Entry 3CTO (X-ray diffraction, 2.50 A resolution); this record covers chains B and D of the 4 polymer chains in the assembly.

Chain B (and D):
Protein: Uncharacterized protein Rv3357/MT3465
Organism: Mycobacterium tuberculosis
Notes: chain D of this document is another copy of the same molecule, construct and numbering; everything in this record applies to it too
UniProtKB: P65067 (Y3357_MYCTU); residues 0-90 here correspond to UniProt positions 1-91 (UniProt number = residue number + 1)
Chain sequence (91 residues; row label = number of the first residue in the row; numbering starts at 0):
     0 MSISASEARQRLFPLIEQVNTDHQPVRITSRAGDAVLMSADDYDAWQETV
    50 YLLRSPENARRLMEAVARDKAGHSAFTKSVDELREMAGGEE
Not modelled in the structure: 0, 84-90 (chain D: 0, 66-90)

Interface between chain B and chain D:
Residue-residue contacts (38; chain B residue first):
  D21(B) - E56(D)
  H22(B) - E56(D)
  H22(B) - R59(D)  hydrogen bond
  Q23(B) - E56(D)  hydrogen bond
  P24(B) - P55(D)  hydrophobic
  M37(B) - P55(D)  hydrophobic
  D40(B) - R59(D)
  D40(B) - M62(D)
  D40(B) - E63(D)
  D41(B) - P55(D)
  D41(B) - R59(D)
  A44(B) - A58(D)
  A44(B) - R59(D)
  A44(B) - M62(D)  hydrophobic
  W45(B) - L52(D)  hydrogen bond (side chain-backbone)
  W45(B) - R53(D)
  W45(B) - S54(D)
  W45(B) - P55(D)
  W45(B) - A58(D)
  T48(B) - L52(D)
  V49(B) - L52(D)  hydrophobic
  L52(B) - T48(D)
  L52(B) - L52(D)  hydrophobic
  P55(B) - W45(D)  hydrophobic
  E56(B) - H22(D)
  E56(B) - Q23(D)
  A58(B) - A44(D)
  A58(B) - W45(D)  hydrophobic
  A58(B) - T48(D)
  R59(B) - H22(D)
  R59(B) - D41(D)
  R59(B) - A44(D)
  L61(B) - L61(D)  hydrophobic
  M62(B) - T48(D)
  V65(B) - L61(D)
  V65(B) - A64(D)  hydrophobic
  D68(B) - V65(D)
  K69(B) - A64(D)
Other interface residues (no listed pair), chain B (22 interface residues in all): D43
Other interface residues (no listed pair), chain D (19 interface residues in all): P24

Overview:
22 residues of chain B face 19 of chain D across their interface, with 3 hydrogen bonds. Among the polar pairs
are H22(B)-R59(D), Q23(B)-E56(D) and W45(B)-L52(D).
Both chains are Uncharacterized protein Rv3357/MT3465 (Mycobacterium tuberculosis). Entry 3CTO (Crystal
Structure of M. tuberculosis YefM antitoxin) was determined by X-ray diffraction, deposited together with
3D55.
